PDB entry 8CEA | electron microscopy, 3.94 A resolution | chains B and C of the 6 polymer chains in the assembly

[Chain B]
Name: Heme exporter protein B
Source organism: Escherichia coli K-12
UniProtKB: P0ABL8 (CCMB_ECOLI); numbering as in UniProt (aligned over 1-220)
Amino-acid sequence (220 residues; row label = number of the first residue in the row):
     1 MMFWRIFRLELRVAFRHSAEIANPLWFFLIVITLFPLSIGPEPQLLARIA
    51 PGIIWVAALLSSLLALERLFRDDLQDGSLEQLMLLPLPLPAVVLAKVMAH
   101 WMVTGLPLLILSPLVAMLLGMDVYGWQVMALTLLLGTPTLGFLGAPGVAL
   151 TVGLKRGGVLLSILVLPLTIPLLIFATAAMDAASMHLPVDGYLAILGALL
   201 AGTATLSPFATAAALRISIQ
Unresolved in the structure: 1

[Chain C]
Name: Heme exporter protein C
Source organism: Escherichia coli K-12
UniProtKB: P0ABM1 (CCMC_ECOLI); residue numbers follow UniProt; this construct covers 1-245
Amino-acid sequence (245 residues; each row starts with the number of its first residue):
     1 MWKTLHQLAIPPRLYQICGWFIPWLAIASVVVLTVGWIWGFGFAPADYQQ
    51 GNSYRIIYLHVPAAIWSMGIYASMAVAAFIGLVWQMKMANLAVAAMAPIG
   101 AVFTFIALVTGSAWGKPMWGTWWVWDARLTSELVLLFLYVGVIALWHAFD
   151 DRRLAGRAAGILVLIGVVNLPIIHYSVEWWNTLHQGSTRMQQSIDPAMRS
   201 PLRWSIFGFLLLSATLTLMRMRNLILLMEKRRPWVSELILKRGRK
Unresolved in the structure: 1-2, 244-245

[Interface between chain B and chain C]
Pairs across the interface (23; chain B residue first):
  L150(B) - F149(C)
  L150(B) - A158(C)  hydrophobic
  L150(B) - L162(C)  hydrophobic
  L154(B) - A148(C)  hydrophobic
  L154(B) - F149(C)  hydrophobic
  R156(B) - A148(C)
  L160(B) - A144(C)
  L160(B) - A148(C)  hydrophobic
  I163(B) - G141(C)
  L164(B) - G141(C)
  L164(B) - L162(C)  hydrophobic
  P167(B) - I173(C)
  L168(B) - I165(C)  hydrophobic
  L168(B) - N169(C)
  P171(B) - I172(C)  hydrophobic
  P171(B) - I173(C)  hydrophobic
  I174(B) - S176(C)
  Y192(B) - W179(C)  hydrogen bond
  I217(B) - L154(C)
  I217(B) - R157(C)
  I217(B) - I161(C)  hydrophobic
  Q220(B) - L154(C)
  Q220(B) - R157(C)  hydrogen bond
Also at the interface, not in a pair above, chain B (18 interface residues in all): L143, I170, F175, A214, S218
Also at the interface, not in a pair above, chain C (21 interface residues in all): V134, F137, L138, V140, L145, W180

[In short]
The interface between chain B and chain C involves 18 residues on one side and 21 on the other, with 2
hydrogen bonds. Polar pairs include Y192(B)-W179(C) and Q220(B)-R157(C).
Chain B is Heme exporter protein B and chain C is Heme exporter protein C, both from Escherichia coli K-12;
the structure, Cytochrome c maturation complex CcmABCD, E154Q, was determined by electron microscopy,
deposited together with 8CE1, 8CE5 and 8CE8.
